PDB entry 9LFN | electron microscopy, 2.70 A resolution | chains B and C of the 3 polymer chains in the assembly

[Chain B]
Protein: Isoamylase 1, chloroplastic
From: Oryza sativa Japonica Group
Notes: EC 3.2.1.68
Reference sequence: D0TZF0 (ISOA1_ORYSJ); residues 55-803 here = UniProt positions 55-803
Chain sequence (777 residues; row label = number of the first residue in the row):
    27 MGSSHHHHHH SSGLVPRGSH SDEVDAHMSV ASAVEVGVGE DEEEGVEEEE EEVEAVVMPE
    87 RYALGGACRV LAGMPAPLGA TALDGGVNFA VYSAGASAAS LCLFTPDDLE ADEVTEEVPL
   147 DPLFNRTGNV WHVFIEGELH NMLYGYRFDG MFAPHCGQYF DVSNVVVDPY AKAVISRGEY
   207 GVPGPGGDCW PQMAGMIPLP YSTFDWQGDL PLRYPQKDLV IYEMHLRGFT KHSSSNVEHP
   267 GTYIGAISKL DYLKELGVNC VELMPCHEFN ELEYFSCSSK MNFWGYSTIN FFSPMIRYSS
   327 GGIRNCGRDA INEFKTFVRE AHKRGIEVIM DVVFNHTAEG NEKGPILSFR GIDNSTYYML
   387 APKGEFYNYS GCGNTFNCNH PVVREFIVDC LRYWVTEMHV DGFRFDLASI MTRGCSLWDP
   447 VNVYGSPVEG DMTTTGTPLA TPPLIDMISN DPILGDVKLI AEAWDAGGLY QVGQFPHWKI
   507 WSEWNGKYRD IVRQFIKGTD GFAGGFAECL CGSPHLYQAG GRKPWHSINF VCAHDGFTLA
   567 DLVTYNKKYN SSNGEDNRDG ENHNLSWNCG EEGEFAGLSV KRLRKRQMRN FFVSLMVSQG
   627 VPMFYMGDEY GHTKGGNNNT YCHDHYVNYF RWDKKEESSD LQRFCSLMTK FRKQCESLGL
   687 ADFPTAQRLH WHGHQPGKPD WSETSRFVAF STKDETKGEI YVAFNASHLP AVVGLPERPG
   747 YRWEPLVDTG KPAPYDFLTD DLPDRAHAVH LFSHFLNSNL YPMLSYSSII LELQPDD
Not modelled in the structure: 27-85, 454-458, 803
Differences from the reference sequence: initiating methionine (27); expression tag (28-54)
Residues lining bound ligands:
  - alpha-D-glucopyranose (GLC), molecule 1: Leu433, Glu488, Trp490, Asp491, Ala492, Arg515, Asp561, Glu587
  - alpha-D-glucopyranose (GLC), molecule 2: Trp490, Tyr496, Arg515, Asp516, Glu587
  - alpha-D-glucopyranose (GLC), molecule 3: Ala492, Arg584, Asp585, Gly586, Asn645
UniProt features mapped onto this chain:
  - active site: Asp432 (Nucleophile), Glu488 (Proton donor)
  - site: Asp561 (Transition state stabilizer)

[Chain C]
Protein: Isoamylase 2, chloroplastic
From: Oryza sativa Japonica Group
Notes: EC 3.2.1.68
Reference sequence: Q6AU80 (ISOA2_ORYSJ); residue numbers follow UniProt; this construct covers 1-800
Chain sequence (800 residues; numbered 1 to 800; the number before each row is that of its first residue):
     1 MASLPAPPTP LGSCPRGRGG GRVVARPRRA GLACAARSCY RFRTDDDGVV DVAVSGEDGD
    61 GGGGGYAVSV EVPGTRGREG GLVLRASGSG EGVPLAPAAG GASLAAELSF DPTRAPFYLS
   121 FLLTDASGAE IRTHRKTSFR VPVGVGPGSP APLGMSISGD GAVNFAVYSK NANAVSLYLY
   181 AAAVGGGGGD EPALEIDLDP YIHRTGNVWH VSLASVDGYV SYAFCCGGIR RPLLDPYAKV
   241 IGDFVSSNSV YDEGVTAPSM RCFASLAIAP SYNWGRDRHP RLPLEKLVVY RANVALFTKD
   301 RSSGLPDDAA GTFTGLSAKV EHFRSLGVNA ILLEPVFPFH QVKGPYFPYH FFSPMNLYSS
   361 KGLSVSAIKS MKDMVRVMHR NGIEVLLEVV FTHTAEGESE CQTISMRGID NSSYYIANGI
   421 AGCKASILNC NHPVTQKLIL DSLRHWVLDF HVDGFCFINA PFLVRGPGGE YLSRPPLLEA
   481 ITFDPVLSMT KIIADPWSPL DISNVQFPFP HWKRWAEVNT RFSIDVRKFL KREALISDLA
   541 TRLCGSGDLF STRGPAFSFN HVSRNSGLSL VDLVSFSNDD LLSESSWNCG EEGPSENSAV
   601 LQTRLRQIRN FLFILFVSLG VPVLNMGDEC GHSAAGSVSY KDRGPLNWRG MKTTFVKEVT
   661 GFISFLTALR SRRGDIFQRR EFLKLENIHW YGSDLCEPGW DDPTSNFLCM HINAEVDEMA
   721 ADSVRGDLYI CFNANEESVS AALPALAEGS VWLRLVDTSL AFPGFFATES NPKVQQVPGL
   781 SSYHVEAHTC VLFESKSALA
Not modelled in the structure: 1-35, 59-63, 184-188, 247-258, 718-722, 769-773, 797-800
Residues lining bound ligands:
  - alpha-D-glucopyranose (GLC), molecule 1: Ser537, Ala540, Thr541, Trp690, Trp700
  - alpha-D-glucopyranose (GLC), molecule 2: Ala540, Thr541, Cys544, Ile688, Trp690
  - alpha-D-glucopyranose (GLC), molecule 3: Thr541, Cys544, Gly547, Ser551, Phe682, Leu683, Lys684, Leu685
  - alpha-D-glucopyranose (GLC), molecule 4: Phe682, Leu683, Lys684, Leu685

[How chain B and chain C interact]
Residue-residue contacts (72):
  Pro101(B) - Leu448(C)  hydrophobic
  Ala102(B) - Arg444(C)
  Tyr118(B) - Pro485(C)  hydrophobic
  Leu149(B) - Arg278(C)  hydrogen bond (backbone-side chain)
  Phe150(B) - Arg278(C)
  Thr153(B) - Leu448(C)
  Thr153(B) - Pro485(C)
  Gly154(B) - Pro485(C)
  Asn155(B) - Pro485(C)  hydrogen bond (backbone-backbone)
  Asn155(B) - Ser488(C)  hydrogen bond
  Val156(B) - Pro485(C)  hydrophobic
  Gln233(B) - Cys39(C)
  Gln233(B) - Arg41(C)  hydrogen bond
  Gln233(B) - Asp51(C)
  Gly234(B) - Cys39(C)
  Gly234(B) - Tyr40(C)
  Gly234(B) - Arg41(C)  hydrogen bond (backbone-backbone)
  Leu236(B) - Tyr201(C)  hydrophobic
  Pro237(B) - Tyr201(C)  hydrogen bond (backbone-side chain)
  Leu238(B) - His134(C)  hydrogen bond (backbone-side chain)
  Arg239(B) - Pro200(C)  hydrogen bond (side chain-backbone)
  Arg239(B) - Tyr201(C)  hydrogen bond (side chain-backbone)
  Arg239(B) - Arg204(C)  hydrogen bond (side chain-backbone)
  Tyr240(B) - His134(C)
  Lys280(B) - Arg43(C)
  Lys349(B) - Arg41(C)
  Lys349(B) - Arg43(C)  hydrogen bond (backbone-side chain)
  Lys349(B) - Val49(C)
  Arg350(B) - Arg43(C)  hydrogen bond (backbone-side chain)
  Gly351(B) - Arg43(C)
  Pro407(B) - Glu479(C)
  Pro407(B) - Phe483(C)  hydrophobic
  Val408(B) - Phe483(C)
  Arg410(B) - Glu479(C)  salt bridge
  Glu411(B) - Lys437(C)
  Thr422(B) - Pro150(C)
  Cys441(B) - Glu479(C)
  Leu443(B) - Glu479(C)
  Leu443(B) - Phe483(C)  hydrophobic
  Leu443(B) - Trp512(C)  hydrogen bond (backbone-side chain)
  Trp444(B) - Ser473(C)
  Trp444(B) - Arg474(C)
  Trp444(B) - Pro475(C)
  Trp444(B) - Glu479(C)  hydrogen bond
  Trp444(B) - Trp512(C)  hydrophobic
  Asn448(B) - Trp512(C)
  Val449(B) - Pro510(C)  hydrophobic
  Val449(B) - Trp512(C)
  Tyr450(B) - Pro508(C)  hydrogen bond (side chain-backbone)
  Tyr450(B) - Phe509(C)
  Tyr450(B) - Pro510(C)  hydrophobic
  Tyr450(B) - His511(C)
  Tyr450(B) - Thr552(C)  hydrogen bond (backbone-side chain)
  Gly451(B) - Thr552(C)
  Ser452(B) - Thr552(C)
  Thr459(B) - Arg474(C)
  Leu465(B) - Arg474(C)
  Asp472(B) - Asn431(C)
  Asp472(B) - Pro433(C)
  Met473(B) - Pro433(C)  hydrophobic
  Asn476(B) - His432(C)
  Asn476(B) - Pro433(C)
  Asn476(B) - Val434(C)
  Pro478(B) - Tyr168(C)  hydrophobic
  Pro478(B) - Gly206(C)
  Pro478(B) - Asn207(C)  hydrogen bond (backbone-backbone)
  Pro478(B) - Val208(C)  hydrophobic
  Ile479(B) - Pro150(C)  hydrophobic
  Ile479(B) - Thr205(C)
  Ile479(B) - Val208(C)  hydrophobic
  Asp482(B) - Gly206(C)
  Asp482(B) - Asn207(C)  hydrogen bond
Also at the interface, not in a pair above, chain B (51 interface residues in all): Trp232, Asp235, Arg345, His348, Asn405, Arg418, Gly440, Thr460, Asp477, Ile506
Also at the interface, not in a pair above, chain C (46 interface residues in all): Phe42, Ala151, Lys170, Ile202, Arg276, Ala480, Val486, Met489, Lys513

[In short]
51 residues of chain B face 46 of chain C across their interface, with 18 hydrogen bonds and 1 salt bridge.
Polar pairs include Arg410(B)-Glu479(C), Leu149(B)-Arg278(C) and Asn155(B)-Ser488(C). Chain B binds 3 copies
of alpha-D-glucopyranose. Bound to chain C: 4 copies of alpha-D-glucopyranose.
Here chain B is Isoamylase 1, chloroplastic and chain C is Isoamylase 2, chloroplastic, both from Oryza sativa
Japonica Group. Entry 9LFN (Cryo-EM structure of the rice isoamylase ISA1-ISA2 heterocomplex incubated with
Amylopectin) was determined by electron microscopy, deposited together with 9J60 and 9J6X.
